PDB entry 6UPY | X-ray diffraction, 3.40 A resolution | chains B and C of the 13 polymer chains in the assembly

Chain B:
Name: DNA-directed RNA polymerase II subunit RPB2
From: Saccharomyces cerevisiae (strain ATCC 204508 / S288c)
Notes: EC 2.7.7.6
UniProt: P08518 (RPB2_YEAST); numbering as in UniProt (aligned over 1-1224)
Chain sequence (1224 residues; row label = number of the first residue in the row):
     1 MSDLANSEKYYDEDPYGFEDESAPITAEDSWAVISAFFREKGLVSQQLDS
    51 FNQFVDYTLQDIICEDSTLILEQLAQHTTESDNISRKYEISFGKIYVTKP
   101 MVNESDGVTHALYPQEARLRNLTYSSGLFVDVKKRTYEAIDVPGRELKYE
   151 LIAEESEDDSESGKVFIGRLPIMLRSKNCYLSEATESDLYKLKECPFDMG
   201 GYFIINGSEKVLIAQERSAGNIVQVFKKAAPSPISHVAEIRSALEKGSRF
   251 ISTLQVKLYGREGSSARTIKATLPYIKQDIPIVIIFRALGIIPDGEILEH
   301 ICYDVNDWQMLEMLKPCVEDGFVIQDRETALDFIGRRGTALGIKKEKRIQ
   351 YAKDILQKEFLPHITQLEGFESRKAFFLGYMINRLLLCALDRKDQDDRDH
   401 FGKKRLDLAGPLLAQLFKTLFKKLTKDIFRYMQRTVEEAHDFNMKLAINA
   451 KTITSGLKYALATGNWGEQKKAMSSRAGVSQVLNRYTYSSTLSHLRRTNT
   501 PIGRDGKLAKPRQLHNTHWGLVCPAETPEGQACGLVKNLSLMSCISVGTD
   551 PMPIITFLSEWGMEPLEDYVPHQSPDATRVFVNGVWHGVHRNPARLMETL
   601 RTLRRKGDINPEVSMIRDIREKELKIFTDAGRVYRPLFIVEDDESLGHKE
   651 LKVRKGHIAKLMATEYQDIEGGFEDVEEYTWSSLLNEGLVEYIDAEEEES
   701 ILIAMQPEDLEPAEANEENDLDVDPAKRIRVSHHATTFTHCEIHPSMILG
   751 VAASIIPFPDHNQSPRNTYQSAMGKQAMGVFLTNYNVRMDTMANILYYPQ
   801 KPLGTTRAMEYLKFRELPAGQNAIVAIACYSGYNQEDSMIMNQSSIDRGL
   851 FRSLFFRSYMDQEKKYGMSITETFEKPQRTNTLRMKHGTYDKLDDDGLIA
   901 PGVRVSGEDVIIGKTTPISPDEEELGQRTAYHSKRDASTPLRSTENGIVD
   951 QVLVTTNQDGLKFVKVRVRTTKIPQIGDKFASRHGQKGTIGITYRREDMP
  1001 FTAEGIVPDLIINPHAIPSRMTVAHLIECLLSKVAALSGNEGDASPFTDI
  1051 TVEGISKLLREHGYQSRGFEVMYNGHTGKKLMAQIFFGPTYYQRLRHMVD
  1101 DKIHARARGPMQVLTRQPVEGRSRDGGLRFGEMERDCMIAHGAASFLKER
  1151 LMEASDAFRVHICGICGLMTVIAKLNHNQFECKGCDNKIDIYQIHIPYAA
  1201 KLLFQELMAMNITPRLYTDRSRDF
Unresolved in the structure: 1-19, 72-87, 137-163, 336-344, 439-445, 503-508, 644-646, 669-675, 713-720, 920-929, 1222-1224
Ion coordination: Zn2+: Cys1163, Cys1166, Cys1182, Cys1185
Ligand contacts: AMP-CPP (APC; diphosphomethylphosphonic acid adenosyl ester): Arg766, Tyr769, Ser1019, Arg1020

Chain C:
Name: DNA-directed RNA polymerase II subunit RPB3
From: Saccharomyces cerevisiae (strain ATCC 204508 / S288c)
UniProt: P16370 (RPB3_YEAST); residue numbers follow UniProt; this construct covers 1-318
Chain sequence (318 residues; each row starts with the number of its first residue):
     1 MSEEGPQVKIREASKDNVDFILSNVDLAMANSLRRVMIAEIPTLAIDSVE
    51 VETNTTVLADEFIAHRLGLIPLQSMDIEQLEYSRDCFCEDHCDKCSVVLT
   101 LQAFGESESTTNVYSKDLVIVSNLMGRNIGHPIIQDKEGNGVLICKLRKG
   151 QELKLTCVAKKGIAKEHAKWGPAAAIEFEYDPWNKLKHTDYWYEQDSAKE
   201 WPQSKNCEYEDPPNEGDPFDYKAQADTFYMNVESVGSIPVDQVVVRGIDT
   251 LQKKVASILLALTQMDQDKVNFASGDNNTASNMLGSNEDVMMTGAEQDPY
   301 SNASQMGNTGSGGYDNAW
Unresolved in the structure: 1, 269-318
UniProt features mapped onto this chain:
  - binding site (Zn(2+)): Cys86, Cys88, Cys92, Cys95
  - modified residue: Ser2 (N-acetylserine)
  - natural variant: Ala30 (A30D: In mutant RPB3-1)
  - mutagenesis: Lys9 (K9E: Transcript termination readthrough)
Ion coordination: Zn2+: Cys86, Cys88, Cys92, Cys95

Interface between chain B and chain C:
Residue-residue contacts (73):
  Tyr797(B) - Glu61(C)  hydrogen bond
  Tyr797(B) - Phe62(C)  hydrophobic
  Tyr798(B) - Phe62(C)
  Tyr798(B) - His65(C)  hydrogen bond
  Tyr798(B) - Arg66(C)
  Ser844(B) - Ala168(C)
  Asp847(B) - His65(C)  hydrogen bond (backbone-side chain)
  Asp847(B) - His167(C)
  Asp847(B) - Ala168(C)
  Arg848(B) - His65(C)
  Arg848(B) - Ala168(C)
  Gly849(B) - His65(C)  hydrogen bond (backbone-side chain)
  Arg852(B) - His65(C)
  Arg852(B) - His167(C)
  Leu854(B) - Ala59(C)  hydrophobic
  Arg969(B) - Ala59(C)
  Arg969(B) - Asp60(C)  salt bridge
  Arg969(B) - Glu61(C)  salt bridge
  Thr970(B) - Glu61(C)
  Thr971(B) - Glu61(C)  hydrogen bond
  Arg995(B) - Lys165(C)
  Arg996(B) - Ile38(C)
  Arg996(B) - Ala173(C)
  Arg996(B) - Ala174(C)  hydrogen bond (side chain-backbone)
  Arg996(B) - Ala175(C)
  Glu997(B) - Arg34(C)  hydrogen bond (backbone-side chain)
  Glu997(B) - Arg35(C)
  Glu997(B) - Ala39(C)
  Glu997(B) - Lys165(C)
  Asp998(B) - Arg35(C)  salt bridge
  Phe1001(B) - Arg34(C)
  Phe1001(B) - Phe178(C)  hydrophobic
  Ala1003(B) - Glu177(C)
  Ala1003(B) - Phe178(C)  hydrogen bond (backbone-backbone)
  Glu1004(B) - Glu177(C)
  Gly1005(B) - Ile176(C)
  Arg1060(B) - Lys199(C)  hydrogen bond (side chain-backbone)
  Arg1060(B) - Glu200(C)
  Gly1063(B) - Pro202(C)
  Gln1065(B) - Trp192(C)
  Gln1065(B) - Trp201(C)
  Arg1067(B) - Glu194(C)  salt bridge
  Phe1069(B) - Trp192(C)
  Phe1069(B) - Trp201(C)  hydrophobic
  Val1071(B) - Trp201(C)  hydrophobic
  Tyr1073(B) - Phe178(C)
  Tyr1073(B) - Glu179(C)
  Tyr1073(B) - Tyr180(C)  hydrophobic
  Gly1075(B) - Asn31(C)
  Gly1075(B) - Arg34(C)  hydrogen bond (backbone-side chain)
  Gly1075(B) - Arg35(C)
  His1076(B) - Asn31(C)  hydrogen bond (backbone-side chain)
  Thr1077(B) - Leu27(C)
  Thr1077(B) - Asn31(C)
  Gly1078(B) - Leu27(C)
  Gly1078(B) - Asn31(C)
  Gly1078(B) - Tyr180(C)
  Lys1079(B) - Leu27(C)
  Lys1079(B) - Tyr180(C)
  Lys1079(B) - His188(C)
  Lys1080(B) - Tyr180(C)  hydrogen bond (backbone-side chain)
  Lys1080(B) - Asp181(C)  hydrogen bond (side chain-backbone)
  Lys1080(B) - His188(C)
  Leu1081(B) - Thr189(C)  hydrogen bond (backbone-side chain)
  Met1082(B) - Lys187(C)
  Met1082(B) - His188(C)
  Met1082(B) - Thr189(C)  hydrogen bond (backbone-side chain)
  Met1082(B) - Asp190(C)  hydrogen bond (backbone-backbone)
  Gln1084(B) - Thr189(C)  hydrogen bond
  Gln1084(B) - Asp190(C)  hydrogen bond (side chain-backbone)
  Gln1084(B) - Tyr191(C)
  Gln1084(B) - Trp192(C)  hydrogen bond (side chain-backbone)
  Gln1084(B) - Trp201(C)
Other interface residues (no listed pair), chain B (41 interface residues in all): Tyr785, Asn786, Met999, Thr1002, Glu1070, Ala1083
Other interface residues (no listed pair), chain C (37 interface residues in all): Val57, Leu69

In short:
41 residues of chain B face 37 of chain C across their interface; the contacts include 19 hydrogen bonds and 4
salt bridges. Polar pairs include Arg969(B)-Asp60(C), Arg969(B)-Glu61(C) and Asp998(B)-Arg35(C). Chain B binds
AMP-CPP.
Chain B is DNA-directed RNA polymerase II subunit RPB2 and chain C is DNA-directed RNA polymerase II subunit
RPB3, both from Saccharomyces cerevisiae (strain ATCC 204508 / S288c); the structure, RNA polymerase II
elongation complex with 5-guanidinohydantoin lesion in state 2E, was determined by X-ray diffraction,
deposited together with 6UPX, 6UPZ, 6UQ0, 6UQ1, 6UQ2 and 6UQ3.
